2CLR - chains A and B of the 3 polymer chains in the assembly; structure by X-ray diffraction, 2.00 A resolution.

# Chain A
Protein: Class I histocompatibility antigen (HLA-A 0201) (alpha chain)
Organism: Homo sapiens
Reference sequence: P01892 (1A02_HUMAN); residues 1-275 here correspond to UniProt positions 25-299 (UniProt number = residue number + 24)
Chain sequence (275 residues; each row starts with the number of its first residue):
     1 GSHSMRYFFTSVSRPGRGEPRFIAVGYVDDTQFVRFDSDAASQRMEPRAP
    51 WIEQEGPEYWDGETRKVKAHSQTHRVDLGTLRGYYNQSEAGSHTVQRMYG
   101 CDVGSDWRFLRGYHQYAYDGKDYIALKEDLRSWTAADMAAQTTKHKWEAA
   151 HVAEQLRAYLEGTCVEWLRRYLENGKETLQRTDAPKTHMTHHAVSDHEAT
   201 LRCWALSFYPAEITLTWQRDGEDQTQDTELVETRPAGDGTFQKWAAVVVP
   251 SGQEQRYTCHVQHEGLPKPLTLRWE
Disulfide bonds: Cys101-Cys164, Cys203-Cys259

# Chain B
Protein: Beta 2-microglobulin
Organism: Homo sapiens
Reference sequence: P61769 (B2MG_HUMAN); residues 1-99 here correspond to UniProt positions 21-119 (UniProt number = residue number + 20)
Chain sequence (100 residues; numbered 0 to 99; the number before each row is that of its first residue; numbering starts at 0):
     0 MIQRTPKIQVYSRHPAENGKSNFLNCYVSGFHPSDIEVDLLKNGERIEKV
    50 EHSDLSFSKDWSFYLLYYTEFTPTEKDEYACRVNHVTLSQPKIVKWDRDM
Curated features (UniProtKB/Swiss-Prot):
  - modified residue: Gln2 (Pyrrolidone carboxylic acid)
  - glycosylation: Ile1 (N-linked (Glc) (glycation) isoleucine), Lys19 (N-linked (Glc) (glycation) lysine), Lys41 (N-linked (Glc) (glycation) lysine), Lys48 (N-linked (Glc) (glycation) lysine), Lys58 (N-linked (Glc) (glycation) lysine), Lys91 (N-linked (Glc) (glycation) lysine), Lys94 (N-linked (Glc) (glycation) lysine)
Disulfide bonds: Cys25-Cys80

# Interface between chain A and chain B
Pairs across the interface (58; chain A residue first):
  Phe8(A) - Ser55(B)
  Phe8(A) - Phe56(B)  hydrophobic
  Phe9(A) - Phe56(B)
  Thr10(A) - Leu54(B)
  Thr10(A) - Phe56(B)
  Thr10(A) - Phe62(B)
  Val12(A) - Ser33(B)
  Ile23(A) - Leu54(B)
  Val25(A) - Asp53(B)
  Val25(A) - Leu54(B)
  Val25(A) - Ser55(B)
  Tyr27(A) - Ser55(B)
  Tyr27(A) - Tyr63(B)  hydrogen bond
  Gln32(A) - Asp53(B)  hydrogen bond
  Arg35(A) - Asp53(B)  salt bridge
  Arg48(A) - Asp53(B)  salt bridge
  His93(A) - Met0(B)
  Gln96(A) - His31(B)
  Gln96(A) - Phe56(B)
  Gln96(A) - Trp60(B)  hydrogen bond (side chain-backbone)
  Gln96(A) - Phe62(B)
  Arg97(A) - Phe56(B)
  Gln115(A) - Trp60(B)
  Tyr116(A) - Trp60(B)
  Ala117(A) - Trp60(B)
  Asp119(A) - Met0(B)
  Asp119(A) - Ile1(B)
  Asp119(A) - His31(B)
  Gly120(A) - Ile1(B)
  Gly120(A) - Arg3(B)  hydrogen bond (backbone-side chain)
  Gly120(A) - His31(B)  hydrogen bond (backbone-side chain)
  Lys121(A) - Ile1(B)
  Asp122(A) - Trp60(B)  hydrogen bond
  His192(A) - Asp98(B)  salt bridge
  Arg202(A) - Asp98(B)  hydrogen bond (side chain-backbone)
  Arg202(A) - Met99(B)
  Trp204(A) - Asp98(B)
  Trp204(A) - Met99(B)
  Leu206(A) - Pro14(B)  hydrophobic
  Val231(A) - Gln8(B)
  Glu232(A) - Lys6(B)  salt bridge
  Glu232(A) - Gln8(B)  hydrogen bond (backbone-side chain)
  Glu232(A) - Ser28(B)  hydrogen bond
  Arg234(A) - Gln8(B)  hydrogen bond
  Arg234(A) - Tyr10(B)
  Arg234(A) - Met99(B)  hydrogen bond (side chain-backbone)
  Pro235(A) - Tyr10(B)  hydrogen bond (backbone-side chain)
  Pro235(A) - Asn24(B)
  Pro235(A) - Tyr26(B)
  Ala236(A) - Arg12(B)  hydrogen bond (backbone-side chain)
  Ala236(A) - Asn24(B)  hydrogen bond (backbone-side chain)
  Gly237(A) - Arg12(B)  hydrogen bond (backbone-side chain)
  Gly237(A) - Leu65(B)
  Asp238(A) - Arg12(B)
  Gln242(A) - Tyr10(B)
  Gln242(A) - Ser11(B)  hydrogen bond (side chain-backbone)
  Gln242(A) - Arg12(B)  hydrogen bond (side chain-backbone)
  Trp244(A) - Met99(B)  hydrogen bond (side chain-backbone)
Also at the interface, not in a pair above, chain A (37 interface residues in all): Ser92, Thr94, Met98, Thr233

# Summary
The interface between chain A and chain B involves 37 residues on one side and 24 on the other, with 18
hydrogen bonds and 4 salt bridges. Among the polar pairs are Arg35(A)-Asp53(B), Arg48(A)-Asp53(B) and
His192(A)-Asp98(B).
Here chain A is Class I histocompatibility antigen (HLA-A 0201) (alpha chain) and chain B is Beta
2-microglobulin, both from Homo sapiens. Entry 2CLR (Three dimensional structure of a peptide extending out
one end of a class I MHC binding ...) was determined by X-ray diffraction.
